3ZHX - chains A and B; structure by X-ray diffraction, 2.00 A resolution.

# Chain A (and B)
Name: 1-deoxy-D-xylulose 5-phosphate reductoisomerase
Organism: Mycobacterium tuberculosis
Notes: EC 1.1.1.267; chain B of this document is another copy of the same molecule, construct and numbering; everything in this record applies to it too
Reference sequence: P64012 (DXR_MYCTU); numbering as in UniProt (aligned over 2-389)
Chain sequence (397 residues; row label = number of the first residue in the row; numbers below 1 keep their minus sign (Met-7 is residue -7)):
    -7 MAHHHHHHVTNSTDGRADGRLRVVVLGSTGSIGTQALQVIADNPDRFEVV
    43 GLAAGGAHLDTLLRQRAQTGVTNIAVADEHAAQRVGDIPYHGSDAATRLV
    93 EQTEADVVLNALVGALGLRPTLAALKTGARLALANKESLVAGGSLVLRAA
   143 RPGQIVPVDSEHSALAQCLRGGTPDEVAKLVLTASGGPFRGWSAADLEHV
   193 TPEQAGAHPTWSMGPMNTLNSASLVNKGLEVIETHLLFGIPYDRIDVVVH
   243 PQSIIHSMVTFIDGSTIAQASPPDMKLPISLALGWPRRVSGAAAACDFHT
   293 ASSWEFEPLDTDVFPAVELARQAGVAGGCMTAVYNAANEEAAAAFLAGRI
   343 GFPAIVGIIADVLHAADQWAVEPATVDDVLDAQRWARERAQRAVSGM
Disordered / not traced: -7 to 10, 200-206 (chain B: -7 to 10)
Construct notes: expression tag (-7 to 1)
Ligand contacts: FM6 ([(1S)-1-(3,4-dichlorophenyl)-3-[oxidanyl(phenylcarbonyl)amino]propyl]phosphonic acid): Asp151, Ser152, Glu153, Thr175, Ala176, Ser177, Ser213, Asn218, Lys219, Glu222, Ser245, Pro265, Met267
From the paper describing this entry:
  - conformationally variable residues: Lys128, Asp151, His154, Glu225
  - Mn2+ coordination: Asp151
  - binding site for FM6: Met267

# Interface between chain A and chain B
Pairs across the interface (80):
  Gln159(A) with Ser257(B), hydrogen bond; Ile259(B)
  Arg162(A) with Arg162(B); Gly163(B), hydrogen bond (side chain-backbone)
  Gly163(A) with Arg162(B), hydrogen bond (backbone-side chain); Arg280(B), hydrogen bond (backbone-side chain)
  Gly164(A) with Arg162(B)
  Glu168(A) with Arg279(B); Arg280(B), hydrogen bond (side chain-backbone)
  Asp238(A) with His291(B)
  Val240(A) with Phe290(B)
  Met250(A) with Phe290(B), hydrophobic
  Thr252(A) with Ala287(B)
  Phe253(A) with Arg280(B)
  Ile254(A) with Ser282(B); Gly283(B), hydrogen bond (backbone-backbone)
  Asp255(A) with Leu269(B); Arg280(B), salt bridge; Val281(B); Ala284(B); Ala285(B), hydrogen bond (backbone-backbone)
  Gly256(A) with Ser263(B); Ala285(B); Ala286(B); Ala287(B)
  Ser257(A) with Gln159(B), hydrogen bond; Gln261(B), hydrogen bond; Leu269(B); Arg280(B)
  Thr258(A) with Ala260(B); Gln261(B); Ala262(B), hydrogen bond (backbone-backbone)
  Ile259(A) with Gln159(B); Ile259(B), hydrophobic; Ala260(B); Gln261(B)
  Ala260(A) with Thr258(B); Ile259(B); Ala260(B), hydrogen bond (backbone-backbone)
  Gln261(A) with Ser257(B), hydrogen bond; Thr258(B); Ile259(B)
  Ala262(A) with Ser257(B); Thr258(B), hydrogen bond (backbone-backbone)
  Ser263(A) with Gly256(B)
  Leu269(A) with Asp255(B); Ser257(B)
  Arg279(A) with Glu168(B)
  Arg280(A) with Gly163(B), hydrogen bond (side chain-backbone); Glu168(B), hydrogen bond (backbone-side chain); Phe253(B); Asp255(B), salt bridge; Ser257(B)
  Val281(A) with Asp255(B)
  Ser282(A) with Ile254(B)
  Gly283(A) with Ile254(B), hydrogen bond (backbone-backbone)
  Ala284(A) with Asp255(B)
  Ala285(A) with Asp255(B), hydrogen bond (backbone-backbone); Gly256(B)
  Ala286(A) with Gly256(B)
  Ala287(A) with Thr252(B); Gly256(B)
  Phe290(A) with Val240(B); Met250(B), hydrophobic
  His291(A) with Asp238(B), salt bridge; Pro300(B)
  Ala293(A) with Phe298(B); Pro300(B)
  Ser294(A) with Glu297(B); Phe298(B), hydrogen bond (backbone-backbone)
  Ser295(A) with Trp296(B)
  Trp296(A) with Ile247(B), hydrophobic; Ser295(B); Trp296(B), hydrogen bond (backbone-backbone); Phe298(B), hydrophobic
  Glu297(A) with Ser294(B)
  Phe298(A) with Ala293(B); Ser294(B), hydrogen bond (backbone-backbone); Trp296(B), hydrophobic
  Pro300(A) with His291(B)
Interface residues without a listed pair, chain A (43 interface residues in all): Cys160, Val173, Thr292, Glu299
Interface residues without a listed pair, chain B (45 interface residues in all): Gly164, Val173, Pro278, Cys288, Thr292, Glu299

# In short
43 residues of chain A and 45 residues of chain B are in contact; the contacts include 20 hydrogen bonds and 3
salt bridges. Polar contacts include Asp255(A)-Arg280(B), His291(A)-Asp238(B) and Gln159(A)-Ser257(B). Chain A
binds compound FM6. From the paper: a binding site for FM6 at Met267(A); Mn2+ coordination by Asp151(A).
Both chains are 1-deoxy-D-xylulose 5-phosphate reductoisomerase (Mycobacterium tuberculosis). Entry 3ZHX
(Structure of Mycobacterium tuberculosis DXR in complex with a fosmidomycin analogue) was determined by X-ray
diffraction together with 3ZHY, 3ZHZ and 3ZI0 from the same study.
